PDB entry 2XI7 | X-ray diffraction, 2.20 A resolution | chains C and D of the 4 polymer chains in the assembly

[Chain C (and D)]
Molecule: RNA polymerase L
Organism: Bunyavirus la crosse
Notes: fragment: n-terminal endonuclease domain, residues 1-183; chain D of this document is another copy of the same molecule, construct and numbering; everything in this record applies to it too
UniProt: A5HC98 (A5HC98_BUNLC); residues 1-183 here = UniProt positions 1-183
Chain sequence (184 residues; row label = number of the first residue in the row; numbering starts at 0):
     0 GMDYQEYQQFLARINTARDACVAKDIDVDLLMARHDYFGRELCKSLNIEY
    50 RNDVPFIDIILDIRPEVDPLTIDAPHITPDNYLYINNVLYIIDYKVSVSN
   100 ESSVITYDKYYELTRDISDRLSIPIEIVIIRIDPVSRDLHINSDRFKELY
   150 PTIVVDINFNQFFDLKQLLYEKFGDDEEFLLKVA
Differences from the reference sequence: expression tag (0)
Ion coordination: Mn2+ site 1: H34, D79, D92, Y93 (together with 2-4-dioxo-4-phenylbutanoic acid); Mn2+ site 2: D52, D79 (together with 2-4-dioxo-4-phenylbutanoic acid)
Small-molecule neighbours: 2-4-dioxo-4-phenylbutanoic acid (XI7): M31, H34, D52, D79, D92, Y93, K94
UniProt features mapped onto this chain:
  - binding site (Mn(2+)): H34, D52, D79, D92, Y93
  - mutagenesis: H34 (H34A: Complete loss of nuclease activity), D52 (D52A: Complete loss of nuclease activity), D79 (D79A: Complete loss of nuclease activity), D92 (D92A: Complete loss of nuclease activity), K94 (K94A: Complete loss of nuclease activity)
What the authors report for this chain:
  - mutagenesis - D52A: abolished binding to 2-4-dioxo-4-phenylbutanoic acid
  - mutagenesis - H34K, D52A, D79A, D92A, K94A: abolished catalytic activity
  - mutagenesis - E48A: unchanged catalytic activity
  - mutagenesis - K108A: decreased catalytic activity
  - mutagenesis - H34A: decreased stability
  - mutagenesis - D79A: abolished binding to Mn2+
  - mutagenesis - H34K: increased stability
  - mutagenesis - D52A (21.0 (+/-2.3) uM), D92A: decreased binding to Mn2+

[How chain C and chain D interact]
Pairs across the interface (9; chain C residue first):
  T15(C) - R17(D)  hydrogen bond (backbone-side chain)
  R17(C) - T15(D)  hydrogen bond (side chain-backbone)
  R17(C) - R17(D)
  D18(C) - V21(D)
  C20(C) - C20(D)  disulfide
  C20(C) - V21(D)  hydrophobic
  V21(C) - D18(D)
  V21(C) - C20(D)  hydrophobic
  V21(C) - V21(D)  hydrophobic
Other interface residues (no listed pair), chain D (6 interface residues in all): A16
Cross-chain cystine bridges: C20(C)-C20(D)

[Overview]
5 residues of chain C face 6 of chain D across their interface, with 1 disulfide bond and 2 hydrogen bonds.
Its one hydrogen-bonded contact is T15(C)-R17(D). From the paper: H34K, D52A and D79A of chain C, among
others, abolish catalytic activity; D52A and D92A of chain C reduce binding to Mn2+; 8 substitutions were
tested in all.
Chain C and chain D are both RNA polymerase L (Bunyavirus la crosse); the structure, N-terminal endonuclease
domain of La Crosse virus L-protein, was determined by X-ray diffraction together with 2XI5 from the same
study.
